8XOD - chains A and D; structure by X-ray diffraction, 2.75 A resolution.

== Chain A (and D) ==
Name: BbmA-G484F complex with CBOA
Notes: chain D of this document is another copy of the same molecule, construct and numbering; everything in this record applies to it too
Sequence (584 residues; each row starts with the number of its first residue; numbers below 1 keep their minus sign (Met-3 is residue -3)):
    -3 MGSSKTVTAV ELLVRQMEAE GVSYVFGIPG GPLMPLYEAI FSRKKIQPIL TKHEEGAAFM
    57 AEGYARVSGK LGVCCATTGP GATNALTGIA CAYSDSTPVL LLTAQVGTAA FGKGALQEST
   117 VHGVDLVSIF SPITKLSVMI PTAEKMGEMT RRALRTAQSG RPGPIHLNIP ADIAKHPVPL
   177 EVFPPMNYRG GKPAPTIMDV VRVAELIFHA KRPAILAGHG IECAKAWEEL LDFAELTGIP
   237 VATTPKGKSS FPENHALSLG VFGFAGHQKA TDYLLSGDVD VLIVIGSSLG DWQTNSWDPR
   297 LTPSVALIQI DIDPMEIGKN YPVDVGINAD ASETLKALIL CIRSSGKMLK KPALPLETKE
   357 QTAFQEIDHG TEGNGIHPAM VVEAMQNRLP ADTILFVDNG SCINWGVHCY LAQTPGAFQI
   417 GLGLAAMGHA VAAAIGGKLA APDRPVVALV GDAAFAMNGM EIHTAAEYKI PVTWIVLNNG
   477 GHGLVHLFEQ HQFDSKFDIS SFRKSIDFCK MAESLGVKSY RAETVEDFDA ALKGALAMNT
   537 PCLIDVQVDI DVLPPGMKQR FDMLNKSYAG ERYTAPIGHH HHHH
Unresolved in the structure: -3 to -1, 344-370, 559-580 (chain D: -3 to 0, 344-370, 558-580)
Metal / ion sites: Mg2+: Asp448, Asn475, Gly477 (together with A1LX0)
Small-molecule neighbours:
  - A1LX0 (2-[3-[(4-azanyl-2-methyl-pyrimidin-5-yl)methyl]-2-[(R)-cyclobutyl(oxidanyl)methyl]-4-methyl-1,3-thiazol-5-yl]ethyl phosphono hydrogen phosphate): Asn395, Gly396, Ser397, Cys398, Ala421, Ala422, Met423, Gly447, Asp448, Ala449, Ala450, Met453, Asn475, Gly477, His478, Gly479, Leu480, Val481
  - A1LX0: Ile24, Pro25, Gly26, Gly27, Glu50, Thr73, Pro76, Gly77, Asn80, Gln113
  - ADP (adenosine-5'-diphosphate): Ser90, Asp91, Ser92, Arg157, Pro158, Gly214, His215, Gly216, Cys219, Ala220, Thr240, Lys242, Gly243, Gly282, Ser283, Ser284, Leu285, Gln289, Asp307, Ile308, Asp309, Glu312, Ala325, Asp326, Ala327

== Chain A / chain D interface ==
Pairs across the interface (114; chain A residue first):
  Ile24(A) with His478(D)
  Pro25(A) with Val481(D), hydrophobic; Ile495(D), hydrophobic
  Met30(A) with Phe489(D), hydrophobic; Phe493(D), hydrophobic
  Tyr33(A) with Phe493(D), hydrophobic; Ile495(D), hydrophobic
  Glu34(A) with Phe489(D); Lys492(D), salt bridge; Phe493(D)
  Phe37(A) with Phe493(D), hydrophobic
  Leu46(A) with His478(D); Ile495(D)
  Lys48(A) with Met453(D)
  His49(A) with Glu51(D), salt bridge; Met453(D)
  Glu50(A) with Met453(D)
  Glu51(A) with His49(D), salt bridge; Asn80(D)
  Pro76(A) with Leu420(D); Ala421(D); Ala422(D), hydrophobic
  Thr79(A) with Leu82(D); Thr83(D), hydrogen bond
  Asn80(A) with Glu51(D); Thr83(D), hydrogen bond; Met453(D)
  Leu82(A) with Thr79(D)
  Thr83(A) with Thr79(D), hydrogen bond; Asn80(D), hydrogen bond
  Tyr89(A) with Gly119(D)
  Ser90(A) with Val120(D)
  Gly108(A) with Lys315(D)
  Lys109(A) with Leu285(D); Gly286(D); Trp293(D), hydrogen bond (backbone-side chain); Asn316(D), hydrogen bond
  Gly110(A) with Gly286(D); Asp287(D), hydrogen bond (backbone-backbone); Trp293(D)
  Ala111(A) with Trp293(D), hydrophobic
  Leu112(A) with Asp287(D); Trp288(D), hydrophobic
  Gln113(A) with Leu420(D), hydrogen bond (side chain-backbone); Ala421(D), hydrogen bond (side chain-backbone)
  Gly119(A) with Tyr89(D)
  Val120(A) with Ser90(D); Ile129(D), hydrophobic; Leu420(D), hydrophobic
  Asp121(A) with Pro128(D)
  Ile125(A) with Ile125(D); Ile129(D), hydrophobic
  Pro128(A) with Ser124(D); Ile125(D), hydrophobic
  Ile129(A) with Val120(D), hydrophobic; Ile125(D), hydrophobic
  Gly286(A) with Lys109(D); Gly110(D)
  Asp287(A) with Gly110(D), hydrogen bond (backbone-backbone)
  Trp288(A) with Leu112(D), hydrophobic
  Trp293(A) with Ala106(D), hydrophobic; Lys109(D), hydrogen bond (side chain-backbone); Gly110(D)
  Lys315(A) with Gly108(D); Lys109(D)
  Asn316(A) with Lys109(D), hydrogen bond (side chain-backbone)
  Leu420(A) with Pro76(D); Gln113(D), hydrogen bond (backbone-side chain); Val120(D), hydrophobic
  Ala421(A) with Gln113(D), hydrogen bond (backbone-side chain)
  Ala422(A) with Pro76(D), hydrophobic
  Ala452(A) with Met456(D)
  Met453(A) with Lys48(D); His49(D); Glu50(D); Asn80(D)
  Met456(A) with Ala452(D), hydrophobic; Met507(D), hydrophobic
  His459(A) with Lys500(D), hydrogen bond (side chain-backbone); Ile502(D)
  Glu463(A) with Phe498(D); Arg499(D), hydrogen bond (side chain-backbone); Lys500(D), hydrogen bond (side chain-backbone)
  His478(A) with Ile24(D); Leu46(D)
  Val481(A) with Pro25(D), hydrophobic; Met30(D), hydrophobic
  Phe489(A) with Met30(D), hydrophobic; Glu34(D)
  Phe493(A) with Glu34(D); Phe37(D), hydrophobic
  Ile495(A) with Tyr33(D), hydrophobic; Leu46(D)
  Phe498(A) with Leu46(D), hydrophobic; His459(D); Glu463(D)
  Arg499(A) with Glu463(D), hydrogen bond (backbone-side chain)
  Lys500(A) with His459(D), hydrogen bond (backbone-side chain); Glu463(D), hydrogen bond (backbone-side chain)
  Ile502(A) with His459(D); Ser510(D); Leu511(D), hydrophobic
  Asp503(A) with Ser510(D), hydrogen bond (backbone-backbone)
  Lys506(A) with Lys506(D); Glu509(D), salt bridge; Ser510(D)
  Met507(A) with Met456(D), hydrophobic; Ser510(D), hydrogen bond (backbone-side chain)
  Glu509(A) with Lys506(D), salt bridge
  Ser510(A) with Ile502(D); Asp503(D), hydrogen bond (backbone-backbone); Lys506(D); Met507(D)
  Leu511(A) with Ile502(D), hydrophobic
Other interface residues (no listed pair), chain A (72 interface residues in all): Pro31, Gly75, Ala106, Ser124, Leu285, Gly419, Tyr464, Phe484, Glu485, Asp494, Ser496, Gly512, Arg556
Other interface residues (no listed pair), chain D (71 interface residues in all): Gly27, Pro31, Pro44, Gly75, Ala86, Ala111, Asp121, Glu485, Asp494, Ser496

== Summary ==
The interface between chain A and chain D involves 72 residues on one side and 71 on the other; the contacts
include 23 hydrogen bonds and 5 salt bridges. Polar contacts include Glu34(A)-Lys492(D), His49(A)-Glu51(D) and
Lys506(A)-Glu509(D). Ligands of chain A: ADP, compound A1LX0 and A1LX0.
Both chains are BbmA-G484F complex with CBOA. Entry 8XOD (ThDP-dependent HKA synthase) was determined by X-ray
diffraction, deposited together with 8X3X, 8X3Y and 8X3Z.
